Entry 9KOR (electron microscopy, 2.80 A resolution); this record covers chains A and B of the 4 polymer chains in the assembly.

# Chain A
Molecule: CRISPR-associated endonuclease Cas9
Organism: Parasutterella secunda
Sequence (1435 residues; numbered -19 to 1415; the number before each row is that of its first residue; numbers below 1 keep their minus sign (His-19 is residue -19)):
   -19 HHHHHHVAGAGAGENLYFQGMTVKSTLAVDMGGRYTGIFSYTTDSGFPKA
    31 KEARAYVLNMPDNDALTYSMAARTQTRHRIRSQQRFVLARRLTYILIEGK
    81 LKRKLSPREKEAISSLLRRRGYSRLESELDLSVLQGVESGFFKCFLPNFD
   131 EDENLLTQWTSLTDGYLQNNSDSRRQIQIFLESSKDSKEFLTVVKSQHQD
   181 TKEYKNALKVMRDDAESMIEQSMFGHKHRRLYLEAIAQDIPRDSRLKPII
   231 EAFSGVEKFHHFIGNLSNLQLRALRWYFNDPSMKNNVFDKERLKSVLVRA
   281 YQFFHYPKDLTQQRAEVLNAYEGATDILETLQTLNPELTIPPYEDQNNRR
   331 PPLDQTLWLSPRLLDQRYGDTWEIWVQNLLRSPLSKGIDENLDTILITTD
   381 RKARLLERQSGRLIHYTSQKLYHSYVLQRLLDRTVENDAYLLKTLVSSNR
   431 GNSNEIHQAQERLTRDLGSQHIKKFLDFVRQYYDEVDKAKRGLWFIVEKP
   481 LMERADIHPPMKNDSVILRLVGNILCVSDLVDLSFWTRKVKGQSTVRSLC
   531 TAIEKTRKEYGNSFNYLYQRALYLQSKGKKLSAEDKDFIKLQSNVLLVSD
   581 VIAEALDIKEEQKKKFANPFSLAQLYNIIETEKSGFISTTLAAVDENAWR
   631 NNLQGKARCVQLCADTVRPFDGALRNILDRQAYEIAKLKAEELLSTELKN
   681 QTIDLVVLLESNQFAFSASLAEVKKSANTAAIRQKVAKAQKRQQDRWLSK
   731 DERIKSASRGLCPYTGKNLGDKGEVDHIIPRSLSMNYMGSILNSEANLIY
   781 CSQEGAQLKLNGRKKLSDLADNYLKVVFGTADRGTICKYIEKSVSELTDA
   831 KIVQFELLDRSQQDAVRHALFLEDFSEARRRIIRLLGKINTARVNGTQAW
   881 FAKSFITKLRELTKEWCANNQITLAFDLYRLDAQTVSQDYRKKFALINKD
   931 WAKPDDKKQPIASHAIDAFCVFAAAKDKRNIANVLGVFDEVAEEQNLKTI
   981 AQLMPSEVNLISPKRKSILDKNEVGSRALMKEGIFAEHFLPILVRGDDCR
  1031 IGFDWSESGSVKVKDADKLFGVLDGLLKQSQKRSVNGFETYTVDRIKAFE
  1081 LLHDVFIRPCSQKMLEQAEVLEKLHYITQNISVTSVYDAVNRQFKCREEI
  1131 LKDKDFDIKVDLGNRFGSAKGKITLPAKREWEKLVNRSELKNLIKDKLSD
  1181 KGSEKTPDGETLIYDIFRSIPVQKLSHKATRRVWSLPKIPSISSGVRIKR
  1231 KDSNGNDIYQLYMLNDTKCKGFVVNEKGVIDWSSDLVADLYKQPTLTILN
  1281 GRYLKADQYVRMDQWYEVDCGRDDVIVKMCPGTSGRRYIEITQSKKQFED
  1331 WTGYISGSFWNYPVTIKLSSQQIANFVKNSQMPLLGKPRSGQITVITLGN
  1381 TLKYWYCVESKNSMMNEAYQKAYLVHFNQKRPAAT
Unresolved in the structure: -19 to 2, 696-874, 1411-1415

# Chain B
Molecule: 131-nt RNA strand
Organism: Parasutterella secunda
Sequence (131 nucleotides; each row starts with the number of its first residue):
     1 GUGGGGCCACUAGGGACAGGAUGUUUCAGUUAUUCGUGAAAACGAAUGAA
    51 GUCACUCUUAAAGUGAGCUGAAAUCACUAAAAAUUAAGAUUGAACCCGGC
   101 UACUGACUCUGUCAUCCGGGUUUACUUAUUU
Unresolved in the structure: 122-131

# Chain A / chain B interface
Pairs across the interface (276; chain A residue first):
  Leu46(A) - A87(B)  sugar contact
  Leu46(A) - G88(B)  phosphate contact
  Thr47(A) - A86(B)  hydrogen bond to the sugar
  Thr47(A) - A87(B)  phosphate contact
  Ser49(A) - G15(B)  phosphate contact
  Met50(A) - G15(B)  hydrogen bond to the phosphate
  Met50(A) - A16(B)  phosphate contact
  Met50(A) - A86(B)  sugar contact
  Met50(A) - G92(B)  base contact
  Ala51(A) - G15(B)  phosphate contact
  Arg53(A) - U84(B)  salt bridge to the phosphate
  Arg53(A) - U85(B)  salt bridge to the phosphate
  Arg53(A) - A86(B)  sugar contact
  Arg53(A) - G92(B)  base contact
  Thr54(A) - A16(B)  phosphate contact
  Thr54(A) - C17(B)  phosphate contact
  Gln55(A) - G19(B)  base contact
  Thr56(A) - U85(B)  hydrogen bond to the sugar
  Arg57(A) - A16(B)  salt bridge to the phosphate
  Arg57(A) - C17(B)  salt bridge to the phosphate
  His58(A) - C17(B)  salt bridge to the phosphate
  His58(A) - A18(B)  base contact
  Arg59(A) - C75(B)  salt bridge to the phosphate
  Ile60(A) - C75(B)  phosphate contact
  Ile60(A) - U85(B)  base contact
  Arg61(A) - C17(B)  salt bridge to the phosphate
  Arg61(A) - A18(B)  salt bridge to the phosphate
  Arg61(A) - A83(B)  salt bridge to the phosphate
  Arg61(A) - A94(B)  hydrogen bond to the sugar
  Ser62(A) - G19(B)  base contact
  Ser62(A) - G20(B)  phosphate contact
  Gln63(A) - U74(B)  base contact
  Gln63(A) - C75(B)  phosphate contact
  Gln64(A) - A81(B)  hydrogen bond to the phosphate
  Gln64(A) - A82(B)  hydrogen bond to the phosphate
  Arg65(A) - G19(B)  salt bridge to the phosphate
  Arg65(A) - G20(B)  salt bridge to the phosphate
  Phe66(A) - A72(B)  phosphate contact
  Val67(A) - A73(B)  phosphate contact
  Leu68(A) - A81(B)  phosphate contact
  Arg70(A) - A72(B)  salt bridge to the phosphate
  Arg70(A) - A73(B)  salt bridge to the phosphate
  Arg71(A) - A80(B)  hydrogen bond to the phosphate
  Arg71(A) - A81(B)  salt bridge to the phosphate
  Arg88(A) - G48(B)  hydrogen bond to the base
  Glu91(A) - G70(B)  hydrogen bond to the sugar
  Glu91(A) - A71(B)  sugar contact
  Ser94(A) - A71(B)  hydrogen bond to the phosphate
  Ser94(A) - A72(B)  hydrogen bond to the phosphate
  Ser95(A) - G70(B)  hydrogen bond to the phosphate
  Ser95(A) - A71(B)  hydrogen bond to the phosphate
  Arg98(A) - A71(B)  salt bridge to the phosphate
  Arg98(A) - A72(B)  salt bridge to the phosphate
  Arg99(A) - A21(B)  phosphate contact
  Arg99(A) - U22(B)  phosphate contact
  Arg99(A) - A71(B)  salt bridge to the phosphate
  Arg100(A) - G19(B)  salt bridge to the phosphate
  Arg100(A) - G20(B)  salt bridge to the phosphate
  Arg100(A) - A21(B)  phosphate contact
  Gly101(A) - G20(B)  sugar contact
  Tyr102(A) - G20(B)  sugar contact
  Phe204(A) - A21(B)  hydrogen bond to the sugar
  Gly205(A) - A21(B)  sugar contact
  His206(A) - G20(B)  hydrogen bond to the sugar
  His206(A) - A21(B)  sugar contact
  Arg222(A) - G48(B)  sugar contact
  Asp223(A) - G48(B)  sugar contact
  Ser224(A) - G48(B)  hydrogen bond to the phosphate
  Arg225(A) - G48(B)  hydrogen bond to the base
  Gln250(A) - A18(B)  hydrogen bond to the sugar
  Gln250(A) - G19(B)  phosphate contact
  Leu251(A) - G19(B)  hydrogen bond to the phosphate
  Arg252(A) - C17(B)  hydrogen bond to the sugar
  Arg252(A) - A18(B)  salt bridge to the phosphate
  Arg255(A) - A18(B)  salt bridge to the phosphate
  Arg255(A) - A81(B)  phosphate contact
  Arg255(A) - A82(B)  salt bridge to the phosphate
  Arg255(A) - C95(B)  hydrogen bond to the phosphate
  Arg255(A) - C96(B)  salt bridge to the phosphate
  Trp256(A) - C96(B)  hydrogen bond to the phosphate
  Phe258(A) - A80(B)  hydrogen bond to the sugar
  Phe258(A) - A81(B)  sugar contact
  Asn259(A) - A81(B)  hydrogen bond to the sugar
  Asn259(A) - C96(B)  sugar contact
  Asp260(A) - A80(B)  hydrogen bond to the base
  Pro261(A) - A80(B)  base contact
  Met263(A) - A80(B)  sugar contact
  Lys264(A) - A80(B)  sugar contact
  Arg279(A) - C97(B)  salt bridge to the phosphate
  Arg279(A) - A114(B)  salt bridge to the phosphate
  Phe283(A) - U115(B)  base contact
  His285(A) - A106(B)  hydrogen bond to the sugar
  His285(A) - U115(B)  hydrogen bond to the base
  Glu324(A) - C17(B)  hydrogen bond to the sugar
  Glu324(A) - A18(B)  sugar contact
  Asp325(A) - U115(B)  hydrogen bond to the base
  Gln326(A) - U115(B)  sugar contact
  Asn327(A) - G105(B)  hydrogen bond to the sugar
  Asn327(A) - U115(B)  base contact
  Asn328(A) - U104(B)  hydrogen bond to the sugar
  Asn328(A) - G105(B)  sugar contact
  Asn328(A) - A114(B)  base contact
  Asn328(A) - U115(B)  hydrogen bond to the sugar
  Asn328(A) - C116(B)  hydrogen bond to the sugar
  Arg329(A) - A16(B)  hydrogen bond to the sugar
  Arg329(A) - C17(B)  sugar contact
  Arg329(A) - A94(B)  salt bridge to the phosphate
  Arg329(A) - C95(B)  salt bridge to the phosphate
  Arg329(A) - U115(B)  hydrogen bond to the base
  Arg329(A) - C116(B)  phosphate contact
  Arg330(A) - G15(B)  sugar contact
  Arg330(A) - A16(B)  sugar contact
  Arg330(A) - A93(B)  hydrogen bond to the phosphate
  Arg330(A) - A94(B)  salt bridge to the phosphate
  Pro331(A) - C116(B)  sugar contact
  Thr379(A) - C103(B)  hydrogen bond to the phosphate
  Lys382(A) - C117(B)  phosphate contact
  Lys382(A) - G118(B)  salt bridge to the phosphate
  Leu385(A) - A102(B)  phosphate contact
  Leu385(A) - C103(B)  sugar contact
  Arg388(A) - A102(B)  salt bridge to the phosphate
  Arg388(A) - C103(B)  salt bridge to the phosphate
  Gln389(A) - U101(B)  hydrogen bond to the base
  Gln389(A) - A102(B)  hydrogen bond to the base
  Gln389(A) - C117(B)  hydrogen bond to the sugar
  Lys470(A) - G4(B)  phosphate contact
  Ile487(A) - C103(B)  sugar contact
  His488(A) - C103(B)  hydrogen bond to the sugar
  His488(A) - U104(B)  sugar contact
  His488(A) - C116(B)  hydrogen bond to the phosphate
  His488(A) - C117(B)  salt bridge to the phosphate
  Pro489(A) - U104(B)  sugar contact
  Pro490(A) - U104(B)  phosphate contact
  Pro490(A) - G105(B)  phosphate contact
  Met491(A) - G105(B)  hydrogen bond to the phosphate
  Lys492(A) - C8(B)  salt bridge to the phosphate
  Asn493(A) - G105(B)  phosphate contact
  Leu500(A) - C7(B)  sugar contact
  Arg537(A) - A9(B)  hydrogen bond to the sugar
  Lys538(A) - A9(B)  phosphate contact
  Lys538(A) - C10(B)  salt bridge to the phosphate
  Gln604(A) - C8(B)  sugar contact
  Asn607(A) - C8(B)  hydrogen bond to the sugar
  Asn607(A) - A9(B)  phosphate contact
  Ile608(A) - C7(B)  sugar contact
  Thr611(A) - A9(B)  phosphate contact
  Lys613(A) - A106(B)  salt bridge to the phosphate
  Ser614(A) - C8(B)  phosphate contact
  Phe616(A) - U104(B)  sugar contact
  Ile617(A) - C7(B)  phosphate contact
  Ser618(A) - G6(B)  phosphate contact
  Ser618(A) - C7(B)  hydrogen bond to the phosphate
  Thr619(A) - G6(B)  phosphate contact
  Gln641(A) - G4(B)  base contact
  Gln641(A) - G5(B)  base contact
  Ala644(A) - G5(B)  phosphate contact
  Arg648(A) - G92(B)  salt bridge to the phosphate
  Asp651(A) - G13(B)  hydrogen bond to the sugar
  Asp651(A) - G14(B)  sugar contact
  Gly652(A) - G14(B)  hydrogen bond to the sugar
  Ala653(A) - G14(B)  phosphate contact
  Arg655(A) - G92(B)  phosphate contact
  Asp659(A) - U90(B)  base contact
  Arg660(A) - A87(B)  hydrogen bond to the phosphate
  Arg660(A) - G88(B)  salt bridge to the phosphate
  Arg660(A) - A89(B)  base contact
  Tyr663(A) - A89(B)  base contact
  Lys888(A) - U90(B)  base contact
  Lys994(A) - G88(B)  phosphate contact
  Arg995(A) - A87(B)  salt bridge to the phosphate
  Arg995(A) - G88(B)  phosphate contact
  Lys996(A) - G88(B)  phosphate contact
  Lys996(A) - A89(B)  phosphate contact
  Lys1001(A) - A87(B)  hydrogen bond to the base
  Lys1001(A) - G88(B)  hydrogen bond to the base
  Asn1002(A) - G88(B)  hydrogen bond to the base
  Glu1003(A) - A87(B)  hydrogen bond to the base
  Glu1003(A) - G88(B)  hydrogen bond to the base
  Val1004(A) - A76(B)  base contact
  Gly1005(A) - C75(B)  hydrogen bond to the base
  Gly1005(A) - A76(B)  base contact
  Gly1005(A) - U84(B)  hydrogen bond to the sugar
  Gly1005(A) - U85(B)  sugar contact
  Ser1006(A) - U85(B)  sugar contact
  Ser1006(A) - A86(B)  base contact
  Ser1006(A) - A87(B)  hydrogen bond to the base
  Arg1007(A) - C75(B)  hydrogen bond to the base
  Arg1007(A) - U85(B)  sugar contact
  Arg1007(A) - A87(B)  salt bridge to the phosphate
  Ala1008(A) - C75(B)  base contact
  Ala1008(A) - U85(B)  hydrogen bond to the sugar
  Leu1009(A) - C75(B)  hydrogen bond to the base
  Leu1009(A) - A76(B)  base contact
  Met1010(A) - C75(B)  hydrogen bond to the base
  Ile1014(A) - U24(B)  hydrogen bond to the sugar
  Ile1014(A) - U25(B)  sugar contact
  Ile1014(A) - U74(B)  sugar contact
  Phe1015(A) - U25(B)  sugar contact
  Ala1016(A) - U25(B)  phosphate contact
  Ala1016(A) - U26(B)  phosphate contact
  Glu1017(A) - U26(B)  hydrogen bond to the phosphate
  Arg1025(A) - C57(B)  sugar contact
  Phe1033(A) - G63(B)  base contact
  Phe1033(A) - U64(B)  sugar contact
  Asp1034(A) - C55(B)  hydrogen bond to the sugar
  Asp1034(A) - U56(B)  sugar contact
  Asp1034(A) - G63(B)  base contact
  Trp1035(A) - U56(B)  hydrogen bond to the sugar
  Ser1036(A) - U56(B)  sugar contact
  Ser1060(A) - G63(B)  sugar contact
  Arg1063(A) - A62(B)  salt bridge to the phosphate
  Ser1064(A) - A61(B)  hydrogen bond to the sugar
  Asn1066(A) - U59(B)  hydrogen bond to the phosphate
  Asn1066(A) - A61(B)  hydrogen bond to the base
  Gly1067(A) - C57(B)  sugar contact
  Phe1068(A) - C57(B)  sugar contact
  Phe1068(A) - G63(B)  sugar contact
  Thr1070(A) - G63(B)  hydrogen bond to the sugar
  Thr1072(A) - U64(B)  phosphate contact
  Arg1075(A) - U26(B)  salt bridge to the phosphate
  Arg1075(A) - C27(B)  salt bridge to the phosphate
  Gln1109(A) - U24(B)  phosphate contact
  Gln1109(A) - U25(B)  phosphate contact
  Asn1110(A) - U24(B)  sugar contact
  Asn1110(A) - U25(B)  hydrogen bond to the phosphate
  Asn1110(A) - G67(B)  hydrogen bond to the phosphate
  Pro1156(A) - G65(B)  sugar contact
  Ala1157(A) - G65(B)  sugar contact
  Arg1159(A) - C55(B)  hydrogen bond to the sugar
  Glu1160(A) - G65(B)  hydrogen bond to the base
  Glu1160(A) - A66(B)  sugar contact
  Lys1163(A) - C53(B)  hydrogen bond to the sugar
  Lys1163(A) - A54(B)  hydrogen bond to the sugar
  Val1202(A) - A50(B)  phosphate contact
  Lys1204(A) - U47(B)  hydrogen bond to the base
  Lys1204(A) - A49(B)  salt bridge to the phosphate
  Lys1204(A) - A50(B)  salt bridge to the phosphate
  Lys1204(A) - G51(B)  base contact
  Leu1205(A) - G48(B)  sugar contact
  Lys1208(A) - U69(B)  salt bridge to the phosphate
  Lys1208(A) - G70(B)  phosphate contact
  Ala1209(A) - U22(B)  phosphate contact
  Thr1210(A) - A21(B)  phosphate contact
  Thr1210(A) - U22(B)  hydrogen bond to the phosphate
  Arg1211(A) - G23(B)  salt bridge to the phosphate
  Arg1211(A) - C68(B)  salt bridge to the phosphate
  Arg1211(A) - U69(B)  salt bridge to the phosphate
  Arg1212(A) - A21(B)  hydrogen bond to the base
  Arg1212(A) - U22(B)  hydrogen bond to the sugar
  Arg1212(A) - G23(B)  hydrogen bond to the phosphate
  Val1213(A) - U22(B)  sugar contact
  Val1213(A) - G23(B)  phosphate contact
  Trp1214(A) - C68(B)  phosphate contact
  Ser1215(A) - U24(B)  hydrogen bond to the phosphate
  Ser1215(A) - G67(B)  phosphate contact
  Leu1216(A) - A66(B)  sugar contact
  Pro1217(A) - A66(B)  sugar contact
  Ile1228(A) - C75(B)  sugar contact
  Ile1228(A) - A76(B)  sugar contact
  Arg1230(A) - A73(B)  sugar contact
  Arg1230(A) - U74(B)  sugar contact
  Arg1230(A) - C75(B)  hydrogen bond to the phosphate
  Arg1230(A) - A76(B)  salt bridge to the phosphate
  Lys1231(A) - A73(B)  sugar contact
  Asp1232(A) - A72(B)  sugar contact
  Ser1233(A) - A72(B)  sugar contact
  Ile1238(A) - U26(B)  sugar contact
  Tyr1239(A) - U26(B)  sugar contact
  Gln1240(A) - U25(B)  sugar contact
  Gln1240(A) - A73(B)  hydrogen bond to the sugar
  Tyr1242(A) - U74(B)  hydrogen bond to the sugar
  Gln1273(A) - A76(B)  sugar contact
  Gln1273(A) - C77(B)  sugar contact
  Thr1275(A) - A76(B)  hydrogen bond to the phosphate
  Thr1275(A) - C77(B)  hydrogen bond to the phosphate
  Leu1276(A) - A76(B)  sugar contact
Interface residues without a listed pair, chain A (178 interface residues in all): Tyr48, Ala52, Leu249, Gln282, Arg294, Ala469, Arg471, Glu534, Ala603, Leu642, Glu891, Glu1012, Gly1013, His1018, Pro1021, Thr1108, Pro1274
Interface residues without a listed pair, chain B (85 interface residues in all): G3, A45, A46, U78, U91, C107, C113

# Overview
Chain A and chain B form an interface of 178 and 85 residues respectively, with 86 hydrogen bonds and 49 salt
bridges. Polar contacts include Arg88(A)-G48(B), Arg225(A)-G48(B) and Asp260(A)-A80(B).
Here chain A is CRISPR-associated endonuclease Cas9 and chain B is a 131-nt RNA strand, both from
Parasutterella secunda. Entry 9KOR (Cryo-EM structure of PsCas9-sgRNA-dsDNA ternary complex) was determined by
electron microscopy together with 9KO9 from the same study.
